5DPH - chain A; structure by X-ray diffraction, 1.42 A resolution.

Chain A:
Molecule: Green fluorescent protein
Source organism: Aequorea victoria
Reference sequence: A0A059PIQ0 (A0A059PIQ0_AEQVI); aligned to UniProt positions 1-238 over residues 1-238
Sequence (237 residues; each row starts with the number of its first residue; note: 2 numbers in that range are skipped by the numbering (no residue carries them; nothing is unmodelled there); numbering starts at 0):
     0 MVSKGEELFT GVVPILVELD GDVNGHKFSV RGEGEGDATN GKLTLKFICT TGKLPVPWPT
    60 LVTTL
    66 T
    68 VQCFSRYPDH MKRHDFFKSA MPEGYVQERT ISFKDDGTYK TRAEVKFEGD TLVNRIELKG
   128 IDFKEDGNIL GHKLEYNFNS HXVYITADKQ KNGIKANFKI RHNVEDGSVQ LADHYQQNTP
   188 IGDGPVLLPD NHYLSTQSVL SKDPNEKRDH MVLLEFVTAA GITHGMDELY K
Not modelled in the structure: 0-3, 231-238
Covalently attached groups: covalent link L64-T66; covalent link T66-V68
Modified positions: T66 (chromophore; CRO); 4CF (4-cyano-L-phenylalanine) at position 149
Sequence notes: initiating methionine (0); engineered mutation V1 (Met in A0A059PIQ0), S2 (Arg in A0A059PIQ0), R30 (Ser in A0A059PIQ0), S72 (Ala in A0A059PIQ0), R80 (Gln in A0A059PIQ0), 4CF_149 (Asn in A0A059PIQ0), V206 (Ala in A0A059PIQ0); chromophore (66)
Residues lining bound ligands: carbon dioxide (CO2): L42, V61, T66, S205, L220, E222, V224
Reported in the primary citation:
  - post-translational modification sites: E222
  - conformationally variable residues (loop rearrangement): I188 to D197

Overview:
Ligands of chain A: carbon dioxide. The paper reports a modification site at E222; conformational variability
at I188.
Chain A is Green fluorescent protein (Aequorea victoria); the structure, sfGFP mutant - 149
p-cyano-L-phenylalanine, was determined by X-ray diffraction, deposited together with 5DPJ, 5DPG and 5DPI.
